PDB entry 5A4C | X-ray diffraction, 2.09 A resolution | chain A

== Chain A ==
Name: Fibroblast growth factor receptor 1 (fms-RELATED tyrosine kinase 2, pfeiffer syndrome), isoform cra_b
From: Homo sapiens
UniProtKB: P11362 (FGFR1_HUMAN); numbering as in UniProt (aligned over 461-765)
Chain sequence (307 residues; numbered 459 to 765; the number before each row is that of its first residue):
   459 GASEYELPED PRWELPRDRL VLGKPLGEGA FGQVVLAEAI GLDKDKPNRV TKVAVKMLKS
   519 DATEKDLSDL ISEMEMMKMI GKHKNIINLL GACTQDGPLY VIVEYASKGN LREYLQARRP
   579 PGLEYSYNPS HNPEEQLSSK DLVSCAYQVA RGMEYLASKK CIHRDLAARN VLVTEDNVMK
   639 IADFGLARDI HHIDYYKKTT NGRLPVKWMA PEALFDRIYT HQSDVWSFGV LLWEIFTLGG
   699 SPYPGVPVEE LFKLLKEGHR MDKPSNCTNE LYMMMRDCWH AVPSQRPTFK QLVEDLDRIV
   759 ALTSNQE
Not modelled in the structure: 459-463, 487-488, 645-650
Differences from the reference sequence: expression tag (459-460); engineered mutation Ala488 (Cys in P11362), Ser584 (Cys in P11362)
Small-molecule neighbours: XOJ (1-tert-butyl-3-[2-[3-(diethylamino)propylamino]-6-(3,5-dimethoxyphenyl)pyrido[2,3-d]pyrimidin-7-yl]urea): Lys482, Leu484, Gly485, Glu486, Val492, Ala512, Lys514, Glu531, Met535, Ile545, Val559, Val561, Glu562, Tyr563, Ala564, Ser565, Lys566, Gly567, Glu571, Leu630, Ala640, Asp641, Phe642
UniProt features mapped onto this chain:
  - active site: Asp623 (Proton acceptor)
  - binding site (ATP): Leu484 to Gly487, Phe489, Gly490, Lys514, Glu562 to Ala564, Asn568, Arg627, Asp641
  - modified residue (Phosphotyrosine): Tyr463, Tyr583, Tyr585, Tyr653, Tyr654, Tyr730
  - natural variant: Arg470 (R470L: In HH2), Pro483 (P483T: In HH2), Gly490 (G490R: In HRTFDS), Ala520 (A520T: In HH2), Ile538 (I538V: In HH2), Asn546 (N546K: In ECCL), Val607 (V607M: In HH2), Lys618 (K618N: In HH2), His621 (H621R: In HH2), Arg622 (R622G: In HH2; R622Q: In HH2), Asp623 (D623Y: In HRTFDS), Arg627 (R627T: In HRTFDS), 16 further natural variant entries in UniProt
  - mutagenesis: Lys514 (K514A: Loss of kinase activity), Arg577 (R577E: Strongly reduced autophosphorylation in response to FGF signaling. No effect on in vitro kinase activity), Arg609 (R609V: Abolishes interaction with PLCG1), Asp623 (D623A: Loss of kinase activity), Tyr653 (Y653F: No effect on kinase activity. Loss of autophosphorylation and kinase activity; when associated with F-654), Tyr654 (Y654F: Reduced kinase activity. Loss of autophosphorylation and kinase activity; when associated with F-653), Asp755 (D755V: Abolishes interaction with PLCG1)
From the paper describing this entry:
  - binding site for XOJ: Ala564, Ala640
  - mutagenesis - D623A: unchanged binding to XOJ
  - contacts within the chain: His541-Asn546 (hydrogen bond) (proposed by the authors, not directly observed)
  - catalytic residues: Asp623 (citing earlier work)

== Summary ==
Ligands of chain A: compound XOJ. From UniProt: active-site residue Asp623, 13 ATP-binding residues and 7
mutagenesis sites. From the paper: the catalytic residue Asp623; D623A leaves binding to XOJ unchanged.
Chain A is Fibroblast growth factor receptor 1 (fms-RELATED tyrosine kinase 2, pfeiffer syndrome), isoform
cra_b (Homo sapiens); the structure, FGFR1 ligand complex, was determined by X-ray diffraction, deposited
together with 5A46.
